Entry 8IEJ (electron microscopy, 3.12 A resolution); this record covers chains H and J of the 13 polymer chains in the assembly.

[Chain H]
Name: Histone H2B type 1-K
Source organism: Homo sapiens
UniProt: O60814 (H2B1K_HUMAN); residues 31-124 here correspond to UniProt positions 32-125 (UniProt number = residue number + 1)
Chain sequence (94 residues; numbered 31 to 124; the number before each row is that of its first residue):
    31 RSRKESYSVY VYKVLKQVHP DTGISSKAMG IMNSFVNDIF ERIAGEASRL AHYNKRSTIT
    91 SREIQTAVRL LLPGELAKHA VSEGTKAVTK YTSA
Curated features (UniProtKB/Swiss-Prot):
  - modified residue: Lys34 (N6-(2-hydroxyisobutyryl)lysine), Glu35 (PolyADP-ribosyl glutamic acid), Ser36 (Phosphoserine), Lys43 (N6-(2-hydroxyisobutyryl)lysine), Lys46 (N6-(2-hydroxyisobutyryl)lysine), Lys57 (N6,N6-dimethyllysine), Arg79 (Dimethylated arginine), Lys85 (N6,N6,N6-trimethyllysine), Arg86 (Omega-N-methylarginine), Arg92 (Omega-N-methylarginine), Lys108 (N6-(2-hydroxyisobutyryl)lysine), Thr115 (Phosphothreonine), Lys116 (N6-(2-hydroxyisobutyryl)lysine), Lys120 (N6-(2-hydroxyisobutyryl)lysine)
  - glycosylation: Ser112 (O-linked (GlcNAc) serine)
  - cross-link (Glycyl lysine isopeptide (Lys-Gly)): Lys34 (interchain with G-Cter in ubiquitin), Lys120 (interchain with G-Cter in ubiquitin)

[Chain J]
Molecule: 147-nt DNA strand
Source organism: Homo sapiens
Sequence (147 nucleotides; each row starts with the number of its first residue; numbers below 1 keep their minus sign (DC-73 is residue -73)):
   -73 CTGGAGAATC CCGGTGCCGA GGCCGCTCAA TTGGTCGTAG ACAGCTCTAG CACCGCTTAA
   -13 ACGCACGTAC GCGCTGTCCC CCGCGTTTTA ACCGCCAAGG GGATTACTCC CTAGTCTCCA
    47 GGCACGTGTC AGATATATAC ATCCTGT

[Chain H / chain J interface]
Residue-residue contacts - 18 pairs, chain H then chain J:
  Arg31(H) - DT30(J)  phosphate contact
  Ser32(H) - DT30(J)  hydrogen bond to the phosphate
  Arg33(H) - DT-47(J)  sugar contact
  Arg33(H) - DC-46(J)  hydrogen bond to the sugar
  Glu35(H) - DA-45(J)  sugar contact
  Tyr42(H) - DG-53(J)  sugar contact
  Tyr42(H) - DG-52(J)  hydrogen bond to the phosphate
  Gly53(H) - DG-53(J)  phosphate contact
  Ile54(H) - DA-54(J)  sugar contact
  Ile54(H) - DG-53(J)  phosphate contact
  Ser55(H) - DA-54(J)  phosphate contact
  Ser56(H) - DA-54(J)  hydrogen bond to the phosphate
  Arg86(H) - DG-34(J)  phosphate contact
  Arg86(H) - DA-33(J)  salt bridge to the phosphate
  Ser87(H) - DA-35(J)  hydrogen bond to the phosphate
  Ser87(H) - DG-34(J)  hydrogen bond to the phosphate
  Thr88(H) - DA-35(J)  phosphate contact
  Thr88(H) - DG-34(J)  hydrogen bond to the phosphate

[Overview]
The interface between chain H and chain J involves 12 residues on one side and 10 on the other, with 7
hydrogen bonds and 1 salt bridge. Polar contacts include Arg33(H)-DC-46(J), Ser32(H)-DT30(J) and
Tyr42(H)-DG-52(J).
Chain H is Histone H2B type 1-K and chain J is a 147-nt DNA strand, both from Homo sapiens; the structure,
RNF20-RNF40/hRad6A-Ub/nucleosome complex, was determined by electron microscopy.
